Entry 8HQS (electron microscopy, 3.20 A resolution); this record covers chains G and H of the 7 polymer chains in the assembly.

[Chain G]
Protein: Non-structural maintenance of chromosome element 3
From: Saccharomyces cerevisiae S288C
UniProtKB: Q05541 (NSE3_YEAST); residues 1-303 here = UniProt positions 1-303
Chain sequence (303 residues; numbered 1 to 303; the number before each row is that of its first residue):
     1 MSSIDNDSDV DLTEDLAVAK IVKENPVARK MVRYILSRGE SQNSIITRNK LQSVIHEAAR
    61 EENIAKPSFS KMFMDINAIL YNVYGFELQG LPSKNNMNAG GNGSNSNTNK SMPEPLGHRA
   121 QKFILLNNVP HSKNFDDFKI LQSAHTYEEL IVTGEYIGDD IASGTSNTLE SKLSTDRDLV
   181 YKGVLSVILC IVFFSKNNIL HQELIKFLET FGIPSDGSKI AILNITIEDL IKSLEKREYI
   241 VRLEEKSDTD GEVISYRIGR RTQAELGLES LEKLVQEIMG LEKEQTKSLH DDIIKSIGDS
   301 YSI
Unresolved in the structure: 1-6, 100-111

[Chain H]
Protein: Non-structural maintenance of chromosome element 4
From: Saccharomyces cerevisiae S288C
UniProtKB: P43124 (NSE4_YEAST); residues 1-402 here = UniProt positions 1-402
Chain sequence (402 residues; each row starts with the number of its first residue):
     1 MSSTVISRKR RNSTVTEPDS SGETRKQKKS RSDEKSSSSK DGDPQLEFKV LQGYRDLESE
    61 MHKGRAQVTR TGDIGVAMDN LNAVDSLFNK VIGIKNNGLF AHDARAMVSI SELAQISVRN
   121 LKFDDSRSMV NLENIVNSLK RYMLKEHFKL NNIAENRNDL TLAADEQSAA DQQEESDGDI
   181 DRTPDDNHTD KATSSFKATS MRHSYLQQFS HYNEFSQFNW FRIGALYNTI SKNAPITDHL
   241 MGPLSIEKKP RVLTQRRRNN DQVGEKITAE KITQHSLNST QQETTPEQVK KCFKKLSKKL
   301 GPEGSINLFK FIIDPNSFSR SIENLFYTSF LIKEGKLLME HDEEGLPTIK IKQSISHTDS
   361 RSKEIERQRR RAAHQNHIIF QMDMPTWRKL IKKYNITSPF LD
Unresolved in the structure: 1-215, 251-295

[Chain G / chain H interface]
Residue-residue contacts (50; chain G residue first):
  S37(G) - H239(H)
  E40(G) - P235(H)
  E40(G) - T237(H)  hydrogen bond
  S41(G) - H239(H)
  F86(G) - P235(H)  hydrophobic
  L125(G) - P235(H)
  L126(G) - K232(H)
  L126(G) - N233(H)
  N127(G) - N233(H)  hydrogen bond (backbone-backbone)
  D136(G) - I230(H)
  K139(G) - T229(H)
  I140(G) - A225(H)  hydrophobic
  I140(G) - L226(H)  hydrophobic
  L141(G) - R222(H)
  S143(G) - A225(H)
  A144(G) - R222(H)
  Y147(G) - F218(H)  hydrogen bond (side chain-backbone)
  Y147(G) - N219(H)
  Y147(G) - W220(H)  hydrogen bond (side chain-backbone)
  Y147(G) - F221(H)  hydrophobic
  L150(G) - F221(H)  hydrophobic
  L173(G) - F221(H)  hydrophobic
  S174(G) - I236(H)
  D176(G) - F221(H)
  L179(G) - W220(H)
  L179(G) - F221(H)  hydrophobic
  L179(G) - G224(H)
  V180(G) - W220(H)
  V180(G) - F221(H)  hydrophobic
  K182(G) - Y227(H)
  K182(G) - N228(H)  hydrogen bond
  K182(G) - K232(H)
  G183(G) - I223(H)
  G183(G) - G224(H)
  L185(G) - Y227(H)
  S186(G) - I223(H)
  S186(G) - Y227(H)
  L189(G) - Y227(H)
  F211(G) - W220(H)  hydrophobic
  I213(G) - W220(H)  hydrophobic
  Y239(G) - K232(H)  hydrogen bond
  E265(G) - Y227(H)
  E265(G) - K232(H)
  E265(G) - N233(H)  hydrogen bond (backbone-side chain)
  L266(G) - S231(H)
  L266(G) - K232(H)
  S270(G) - S231(H)  hydrogen bond
  S270(G) - K232(H)
  L274(G) - S231(H)
  E277(G) - L226(H)
Other interface residues (no listed pair), chain G (39 interface residues in all): L36, H131, I151, D178, V184, R261
Other interface residues (no listed pair), chain H (22 interface residues in all): S216, Q217

[In short]
Chain G and chain H form an interface of 39 and 22 residues respectively, with 8 hydrogen bonds. Polar
contacts include E40(G)-T237(H), Y147(G)-F218(H) and Y147(G)-W220(H).
Chain G is Non-structural maintenance of chromosome element 3 and chain H is Non-structural maintenance of
chromosome element 4, both from Saccharomyces cerevisiae S288C; the structure, Cryo-EM structure of 8-subunit
Smc5/6 head region, was determined by electron microscopy together with 7YLM, 7YMD, 7YQH, 8I13, 8I21, 8I4U and
6 further entries from the same study.
